PDB entry 1T8U | X-ray diffraction, 1.95 A resolution | chains A and B

== Chain A (and B) ==
Name: heparan sulfate D-glucosaminyl 3-O-sulfotransferase 3A1
From: Homo sapiens
Notes: fragment: catalytic domain; chain B of this document is another copy of the same molecule, construct and numbering; everything in this record applies to it too
Sequence (272 residues; numbered 135 to 406; the number before each row is that of its first residue):
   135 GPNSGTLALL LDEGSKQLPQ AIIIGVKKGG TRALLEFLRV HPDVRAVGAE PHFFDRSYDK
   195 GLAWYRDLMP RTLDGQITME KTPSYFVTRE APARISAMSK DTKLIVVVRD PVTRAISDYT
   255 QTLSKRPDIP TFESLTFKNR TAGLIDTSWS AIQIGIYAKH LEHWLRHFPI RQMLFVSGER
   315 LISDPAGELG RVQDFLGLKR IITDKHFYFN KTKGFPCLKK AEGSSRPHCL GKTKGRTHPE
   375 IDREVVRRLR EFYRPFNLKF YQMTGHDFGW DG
Disordered / not traced: 135, 274-276 (chain B: 135)
Sequence notes: cloning artifact (135-138)
Cystine bridges: Cys351-Cys363
Metal / ion sites: Na+: Asp252, Thr256
Ligand contacts: adenosine-3'-5'-diphosphate (A3P): Val160, Lys161, Lys162, Gly163, Gly164, Thr165, Arg166, Ala167, Phe171, Lys215, Arg243, Ser251, Ile316, Lys347, Phe349, Pro350, Leu364, Thr367, Lys368, Gly369, Arg370, His372
From the paper describing this entry:
  - binding site for the ligand UAP: Arg166, Lys215, Gln255, Lys259, Thr367, Lys368, Arg370
  - binding site for n,O6-disulfo-glucosamine: Glu184, Ser218, Asp252, Thr256, Lys259, Trp283, Ser284, Lys366
  - binding site for 2-O-sulfo-alpha-L-idopyranuronic acid: Lys161, Arg190, Gln255, Lys259
  - Na+ coordination: Asp252, Thr256
  - catalytic residues: Glu184, His186, Asp189
  - contacts within the chain: Glu184-His186, His186-Asp189
  - specificity-determining residues: Gln255, Lys368
  - mutagenesis - K161A, K162A, R166E, E184Q, H186F, D189N, K194A, K215A, Q255A, K366A, K368A, R370E: abolished catalytic activity
  - mutagenesis - E170Q, R173S, R190E, S218A, E224Q, K259A, I288A, K293A, G365A: decreased catalytic activity
  - mutagenesis - G182A, H362A: unchanged catalytic activity

== How chain A and chain B interact ==
Contacting residue pairs (70):
  Pro136(A) with Arg360(B)
  Asn137(A) with His362(B); Cys363(B), hydrogen bond (side chain-backbone)
  Ser138(A) with Lys366(B)
  Thr140(A) with Pro361(B); His362(B); Cys363(B), hydrogen bond (side chain-backbone)
  Leu143(A) with Asn344(B); Cys363(B), hydrophobic
  Leu144(A) with Arg360(B); Pro361(B)
  Glu147(A) with Tyr342(B), hydrogen bond
  Arg173(A) with Lys354(B), hydrogen bond (backbone-side chain)
  His175(A) with Lys354(B), hydrogen bond (backbone-side chain)
  Pro176(A) with Lys339(B); His340(B); Lys353(B); Lys354(B)
  Asp177(A) with Lys339(B); Lys353(B), salt bridge
  Val178(A) with Lys354(B), hydrogen bond (backbone-side chain)
  Arg179(A) with Ser359(B), hydrogen bond (side chain-backbone); Arg360(B)
  Leu207(A) with Tyr342(B), hydrophobic; Pro361(B), hydrophobic
  Gln210(A) with Lys353(B)
  Lys333(A) with Thr337(B), hydrogen bond; Asp338(B), salt bridge; Lys339(B)
  Ile335(A) with Thr337(B); Lys339(B); His340(B)
  Thr337(A) with Lys333(B), hydrogen bond; Ile335(B)
  Asp338(A) with Lys333(B), salt bridge
  Lys339(A) with Pro176(B); Asp177(B); Lys333(B); Ile335(B)
  His340(A) with Pro176(B); Ile335(B)
  Tyr342(A) with Leu143(B), hydrophobic; Glu147(B), hydrogen bond; Leu207(B), hydrophobic
  Asn344(A) with Leu143(B)
  Lys353(A) with Pro176(B); Asp177(B), salt bridge; Gln210(B)
  Lys354(A) with Arg173(B), hydrogen bond (side chain-backbone); His175(B), hydrogen bond (side chain-backbone); Val178(B), hydrogen bond (side chain-backbone); Glu356(B), salt bridge
  Glu356(A) with Lys354(B), salt bridge; Gly357(B); Ser358(B), hydrogen bond (backbone-backbone); Ser359(B)
  Gly357(A) with Gly357(B)
  Ser358(A) with Gly357(B), hydrogen bond (backbone-backbone)
  Ser359(A) with Arg179(B), hydrogen bond (backbone-side chain); Glu356(B); Gly357(B)
  Pro361(A) with Thr140(B); Leu144(B); Leu207(B), hydrophobic
  His362(A) with Asn137(B); Thr140(B)
  Cys363(A) with Asn137(B), hydrogen bond (backbone-side chain); Thr140(B), hydrogen bond (backbone-side chain); Leu143(B), hydrophobic
  Lys366(A) with Ser138(B)
Also at the interface, not in a pair above, chain A (41 interface residues in all): Gly139, Val174, Phe343, Thr346, Ala355, Arg360, Leu364, Gly365
Also at the interface, not in a pair above, chain B (38 interface residues in all): Pro136, Gly139, Val174, Leu364, Gly365

== Summary ==
41 residues of chain A face 38 of chain B across their interface; the contacts include 18 hydrogen bonds and 6
salt bridges. Polar contacts include Asp177(A)-Lys353(B), Lys333(A)-Asp338(B) and Lys354(A)-Glu356(B). From
the paper: catalytic residues Glu184(A), His186(A) and Asp189(A); K161A, K162A and R166E of chain A, among
others, abolish catalytic activity; 23 substitutions were tested in all.
Chain A and chain B are both heparan sulfate D-glucosaminyl 3-O-sulfotransferase 3A1 (Homo sapiens); the
structure, Crystal Structure of human 3-O-Sulfotransferase-3 with bound PAP and tetrasaccharide substrate, was
determined by X-ray diffraction.
